7F66 - chains F and H of the 15 polymer chains in the assembly; structure by electron microscopy, 2.76 A resolution.

== Chain F ==
Name: Translation initiation factor eIF-2B subunit gamma
Source organism: Homo sapiens
UniProtKB: Q9NR50 (EI2BG_HUMAN); numbering as in UniProt (aligned over 1-452)
Amino-acid sequence (452 residues; numbered 1 to 452; the number before each row is that of its first residue):
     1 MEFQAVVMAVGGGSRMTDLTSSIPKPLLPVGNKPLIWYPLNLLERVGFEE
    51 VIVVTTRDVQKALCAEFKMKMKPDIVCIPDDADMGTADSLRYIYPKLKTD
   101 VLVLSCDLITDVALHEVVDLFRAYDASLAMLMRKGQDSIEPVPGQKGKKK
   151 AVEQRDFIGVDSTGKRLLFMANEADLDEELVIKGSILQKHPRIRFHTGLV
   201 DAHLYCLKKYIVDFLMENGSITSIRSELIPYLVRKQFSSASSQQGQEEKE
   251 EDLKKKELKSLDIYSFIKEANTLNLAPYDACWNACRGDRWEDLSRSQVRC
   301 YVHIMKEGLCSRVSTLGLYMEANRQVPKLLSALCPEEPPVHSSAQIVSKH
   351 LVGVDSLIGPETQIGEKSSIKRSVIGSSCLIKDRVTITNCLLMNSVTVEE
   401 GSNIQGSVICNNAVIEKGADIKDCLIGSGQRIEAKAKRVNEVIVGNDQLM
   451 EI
Unresolved in the structure: 11-22, 137-153, 239-258, 296-452
Curated features (UniProtKB/Swiss-Prot):
  - modified residue: Met1 (N-acetylmethionine), Ser260 (Phosphoserine)
  - natural variant: Leu27 (L27Q: In VWM3), Gly47 (G47E: In VWM3), Ala87 (A87V: In VWM3), Arg225 (R225Q: In VWM3), Ile346 (I346T: In VWM3)

== Chain H ==
Name: Translation initiation factor eIF-2B subunit delta
Source organism: Homo sapiens
UniProtKB: Q9UI10 (EI2BD_HUMAN); residues 1-523 here = UniProt positions 1-523
Amino-acid sequence (523 residues; row label = number of the first residue in the row):
     1 MAAVAVAVREDSGSGMKAELPPGPGAVGREMTKEEKLQLRKEKKQQKKKR
    51 KEEKGAEPETGSAVSAAQCQVGPTRELPESGIQLGTPREKVPAGRSKAEL
   101 RAERRAKQEAERALKQARKGEQGGPPPKASPSTAGETPSGVKRLPEYPQV
   151 DDLLLRRLVKKPERQQVPTRKDYGSKVSLFSHLPQYSRQNSLTQFMSIPS
   201 SVIHPAMVRLGLQYSQGLVSGSNARCIALLRALQQVIQDYTTPPNEELSR
   251 DLVNKLKPYMSFLTQCRPLSASMHNAIKFLNKEITSVGSSKREEEAKSEL
   301 RAAIDRYVQEKIVLAAQAISRFAYQKISNGDVILVYGCSSLVSRILQEAW
   351 TEGRRFRVVVVDSRPWLEGRHTLRSLVHAGVPASYLLIPAASYVLPEVSK
   401 VLLGAHALLANGSVMSRVGTAQLALVARAHNVPVLVCCETYKFCERVQTD
   451 AFVSNELDDPDDLQCKRGEHVALANWQNHASLRLLNLVYDVTPPELVDLV
   501 ITELGMIPCSSVPVVLRVKSSDQ
Unresolved in the structure: 1-165, 521-523
Curated features (UniProtKB/Swiss-Prot):
  - region: Arg170 to Leu179 (May bind the chemical integrated stress response (ISR) inhibitor ISRIB)
  - modified residue: Ala2 (N-acetylalanine), Ser12 (Phosphoserine), Thr86 (Phosphothreonine), Ser130 (Phosphoserine)
  - natural variant: Arg209 (R209Q: In VWM4), Ala228 (A228V: In VWM4), Leu269 (L269R: In VWM4), Arg357 (R357Q: In VWM4), Arg374 (R374C: In VWM4), Cys465 (C465R: In VWM4), Tyr489 (Y489H: In VWM4)

== Chain F / chain H interface ==
Residue-residue contacts (27; chain F residue first):
  Met1(F) - Pro199(H)  hydrophobic
  Glu2(F) - Ile198(H)
  Glu2(F) - Pro199(H)
  Glu2(F) - Ser200(H)  hydrogen bond (side chain-backbone)
  Glu2(F) - Pro205(H)
  Phe3(F) - Ile198(H)
  Val46(F) - Ile198(H)  hydrophobic
  Val46(F) - Pro199(H)
  Gly47(F) - Pro199(H)
  Phe48(F) - Pro199(H)
  His115(F) - Thr193(H)
  His115(F) - Gln194(H)
  His115(F) - Ile198(H)
  Val118(F) - Ile198(H)  hydrophobic
  Asp119(F) - Ser191(H)
  Asp119(F) - Thr193(H)  hydrogen bond
  Asp119(F) - Leu212(H)
  Arg122(F) - Ser197(H)
  Arg122(F) - Ile198(H)  hydrogen bond (side chain-backbone)
  Arg122(F) - Ser200(H)  hydrogen bond
  Arg122(F) - Arg209(H)
  Arg122(F) - Leu212(H)
  Ala123(F) - Gln213(H)
  Ala123(F) - Gln216(H)
  Ala123(F) - Leu218(H)
  Tyr124(F) - Gln216(H)
  Asp125(F) - Arg209(H)  salt bridge
Other interface residues (no listed pair), chain F (15 interface residues in all): Asp100, Leu114
Other interface residues (no listed pair), chain H (14 interface residues in all): Val208

== Overview ==
15 residues of chain F and 14 residues of chain H are in contact; the contacts include 4 hydrogen bonds and 1
salt bridge. Among the polar pairs are Asp125(F)-Arg209(H), Glu2(F)-Ser200(H) and Asp119(F)-Thr193(H).
Chain F is Translation initiation factor eIF-2B subunit gamma and chain H is Translation initiation factor
eIF-2B subunit delta, both from Homo sapiens; the structure, eIF2B-SFSV NSs-1-eIF2, was determined by electron
microscopy together with 7F64, 7F67 and 7VLK from the same study.
